4D1P - chains A and B; structure by X-ray diffraction, 1.73 A resolution.

== Chain A (and B) ==
Molecule: Nitric oxide synthase, endothelial
Source organism: Homo sapiens
Notes: EC 1.14.13.39; chain B of this document is another copy of the same molecule, construct and numbering; everything in this record applies to it too
UniProtKB: P29474 (NOS3_HUMAN); residue numbers follow UniProt; this construct covers 41-480
Sequence (440 residues; each row starts with the number of its first residue):
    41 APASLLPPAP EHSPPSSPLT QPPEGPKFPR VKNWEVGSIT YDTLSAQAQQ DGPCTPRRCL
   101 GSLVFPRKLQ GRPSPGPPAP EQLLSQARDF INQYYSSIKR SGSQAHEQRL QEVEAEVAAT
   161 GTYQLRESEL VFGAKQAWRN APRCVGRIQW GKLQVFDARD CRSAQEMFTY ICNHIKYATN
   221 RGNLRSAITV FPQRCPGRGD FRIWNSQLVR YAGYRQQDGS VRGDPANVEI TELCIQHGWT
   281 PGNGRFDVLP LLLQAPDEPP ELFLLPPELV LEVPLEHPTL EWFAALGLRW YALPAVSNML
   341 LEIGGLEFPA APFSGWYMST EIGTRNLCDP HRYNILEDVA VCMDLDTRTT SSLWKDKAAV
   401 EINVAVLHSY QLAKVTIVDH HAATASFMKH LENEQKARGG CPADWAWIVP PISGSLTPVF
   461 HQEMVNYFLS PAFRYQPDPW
Not modelled in the structure: 41-67, 107-118 (chain B: 41-66, 107-118)
Metal / ion sites: Zn2+: Cys-94, Cys-99 (shared with Cys-94(B), Cys-99(B) of chain B); heme Fe near Cys-184 (its only coordinating residue here)
Small-molecule neighbours:
  - tetrahydrobiopterin (H4B), molecule 1: Trp-74, Trp-445, Phe-460, His-461, Gln-462, Glu-463
  - tetrahydrobiopterin (H4B), molecule 2: Ser-102, Val-104, Arg-365, Ala-446, Trp-447
  - heme (HEM): Trp-178, Ala-181, Arg-183, Cys-184, Val-185, Gly-186, Gln-189, Leu-193, Ser-226, Met-339, Phe-353, Ser-354, Gly-355, Trp-356, Met-358, Glu-361, Val-418, Trp-447, Phe-473, Tyr-475
  - Q16 (6-((((3S, 5R)-5-(((6-amino-4-methylpyridin-2-yl)methoxy)methyl)pyrrolidin-3-yl)oxy)methyl)-4-methylpyridin-2-amine): Val-104, Phe-105, Gln-247, Pro-334, Val-336, Phe-353, Ser-354, Gly-355, Trp-356, Tyr-357, Met-358, Glu-361, Trp-447, Tyr-475
Swiss-Prot annotation at these positions:
  - binding site (Zn(2+)): Cys-94, Cys-99
  - binding site ((6R)-L-erythro-5,6,7,8-tetrahydrobiopterin): Ser-102, Arg-365, Ala-446, Trp-447, Phe-460
  - binding site (heme b): Cys-184, Tyr-475
  - binding site (L-arginine): Gln-247, Trp-356, Tyr-357, Glu-361, Asn-366
  - modified residue: Ser-114 (Phosphoserine)
  - natural variant: Glu-298 (D298E: this construct carries the variant), Arg-474 (R474C: Found in a colorectal cancer sample)
  - mutagenesis: Ser-114 (S114A: Reduced nitrite (NO) production)
From the paper describing this entry:
  - binding site for Q16: Glu-361
  - binding site for heme: Tyr-475
  - specificity-determining residues: Val-104, Asn-366 (citing earlier work)

== Chain A / chain B interface ==
Pairs across the interface - 118 pairs, chain A then chain B:
  Pro-69(A) / Leu-100(B)  hydrophobic
  Arg-70(A) / Leu-103(B)
  Trp-74(A) / Val-104(B)
  Trp-74(A) / Phe-105(B)  hydrophobic
  Trp-74(A) / His-371(B)
  Glu-75(A) / Pro-370(B)
  Glu-75(A) / His-371(B)
  Ser-85(A) / Arg-97(B)  hydrogen bond (backbone-side chain)
  Ala-86(A) / Arg-97(B)  hydrogen bond (backbone-side chain)
  Ala-88(A) / Arg-97(B)  hydrogen bond (backbone-side chain)
  Asp-91(A) / Pro-96(B)
  Gly-92(A) / Pro-96(B)  hydrogen bond (backbone-backbone)
  Cys-94(A) / Cys-94(B)  hydrophobic
  Cys-94(A) / Thr-95(B)
  Cys-94(A) / Pro-96(B)
  Cys-94(A) / Cys-99(B)  hydrophobic
  Thr-95(A) / Cys-94(B)
  Pro-96(A) / Asp-91(B)
  Pro-96(A) / Gly-92(B)  hydrogen bond (backbone-backbone)
  Pro-96(A) / Cys-94(B)
  Arg-97(A) / Ala-86(B)  hydrogen bond (side chain-backbone)
  Arg-97(A) / Ala-88(B)  hydrogen bond (side chain-backbone)
  Arg-97(A) / Tyr-467(B)
  Arg-98(A) / Val-465(B)
  Arg-98(A) / Asn-466(B)
  Arg-98(A) / Tyr-467(B)
  Cys-99(A) / Cys-94(B)  hydrophobic
  Cys-99(A) / Cys-99(B)  hydrophobic
  Cys-99(A) / Val-465(B)
  Cys-99(A) / Asn-466(B)  hydrogen bond (backbone-backbone)
  Leu-100(A) / Pro-69(B)  hydrophobic
  Leu-100(A) / Val-465(B)  hydrophobic
  Ser-102(A) / Trp-445(B)
  Ser-102(A) / Glu-463(B)
  Ser-102(A) / Met-464(B)  hydrogen bond (side chain-backbone)
  Leu-103(A) / Arg-70(B)
  Leu-103(A) / Glu-463(B)
  Leu-103(A) / Met-464(B)
  Val-104(A) / Trp-74(B)
  Val-104(A) / Glu-463(B)  hydrogen bond (backbone-side chain)
  Phe-105(A) / Trp-74(B)  hydrophobic
  Thr-364(A) / Ser-455(B)
  Arg-365(A) / Ser-455(B)
  Arg-365(A) / Phe-460(B)
  Arg-365(A) / His-461(B)
  Asp-369(A) / His-461(B)  salt bridge
  Pro-370(A) / Glu-75(B)
  His-371(A) / Trp-74(B)
  His-371(A) / Glu-75(B)
  His-371(A) / His-461(B)
  Thr-390(A) / Asp-419(B)  hydrogen bond
  Thr-390(A) / His-421(B)
  Ser-391(A) / Leu-407(B)
  Ser-391(A) / Gln-411(B)  hydrogen bond
  Ser-391(A) / Asp-419(B)  hydrogen bond (backbone-side chain)
  Leu-393(A) / Val-400(B)
  Leu-393(A) / Asn-403(B)
  Leu-393(A) / Val-404(B)
  Leu-393(A) / Leu-407(B)  hydrophobic
  Leu-393(A) / His-420(B)
  Lys-395(A) / His-421(B)
  Lys-395(A) / Leu-456(B)
  Asp-396(A) / Val-400(B)
  Asp-396(A) / His-420(B)  salt bridge
  Asp-396(A) / His-421(B)  salt bridge
  Asp-396(A) / Ser-453(B)  hydrogen bond
  Asp-396(A) / Leu-456(B)
  Lys-397(A) / Val-400(B)
  Lys-397(A) / Glu-401(B)
  Ala-399(A) / Leu-456(B)  hydrophobic
  Val-400(A) / Lys-397(B)
  Glu-401(A) / Lys-397(B)  salt bridge
  Asn-403(A) / Leu-393(B)
  Val-404(A) / Leu-393(B)
  Leu-407(A) / Ser-391(B)
  Leu-407(A) / Leu-393(B)  hydrophobic
  Gln-411(A) / Ser-391(B)  hydrogen bond
  Asp-419(A) / Thr-390(B)  hydrogen bond
  Asp-419(A) / Ser-391(B)  hydrogen bond (side chain-backbone)
  His-420(A) / Leu-393(B)
  His-420(A) / Asp-396(B)  salt bridge
  His-421(A) / Thr-390(B)
  His-421(A) / Lys-395(B)
  His-421(A) / Asp-396(B)  salt bridge
  Trp-445(A) / Ser-102(B)
  Trp-445(A) / Ala-446(B)  hydrophobic
  Ala-446(A) / Trp-445(B)  hydrophobic
  Pro-451(A) / Ser-453(B)
  Pro-451(A) / Gly-454(B)  hydrogen bond (backbone-backbone)
  Pro-451(A) / Ser-455(B)  hydrogen bond (backbone-backbone)
  Ile-452(A) / Ser-453(B)
  Ser-453(A) / Asp-396(B)  hydrogen bond
  Ser-453(A) / Pro-451(B)
  Ser-453(A) / Ile-452(B)
  Ser-453(A) / Ser-453(B)
  Gly-454(A) / Pro-451(B)  hydrogen bond (backbone-backbone)
  Ser-455(A) / Thr-364(B)
  Ser-455(A) / Arg-365(B)
  Ser-455(A) / Pro-451(B)  hydrogen bond (backbone-backbone)
  Leu-456(A) / Lys-395(B)
  Leu-456(A) / Asp-396(B)
  Leu-456(A) / Ala-399(B)  hydrophobic
  Phe-460(A) / Arg-365(B)
  His-461(A) / Arg-365(B)
  His-461(A) / Asp-369(B)  salt bridge
  His-461(A) / His-371(B)
  Glu-463(A) / Ser-102(B)
  Glu-463(A) / Leu-103(B)
  Glu-463(A) / Val-104(B)  hydrogen bond (side chain-backbone)
  Met-464(A) / Ser-102(B)  hydrogen bond (backbone-side chain)
  Met-464(A) / Leu-103(B)
  Val-465(A) / Arg-98(B)
  Val-465(A) / Cys-99(B)
  Val-465(A) / Leu-100(B)  hydrophobic
  Asn-466(A) / Arg-98(B)
  Asn-466(A) / Cys-99(B)  hydrogen bond (backbone-backbone)
  Tyr-467(A) / Arg-97(B)
  Tyr-467(A) / Arg-98(B)
Other interface residues (no listed pair), chain A (63 interface residues in all): Gln-87, Gln-90, Gly-101, Cys-368, Leu-376, Ser-392, Ala-422
Other interface residues (no listed pair), chain B (63 interface residues in all): Ser-85, Gln-87, Gln-90, Gly-101, Cys-368, Leu-376, Ser-392, Ala-422

== In short ==
The chain A/chain B interface involves 63 residues from each chain; the contacts include 25 hydrogen bonds and
7 salt bridges. Among the polar pairs are Asp-369(A)/His-461(B), Asp-396(A)/His-420(B) and
Asp-396(A)/His-421(B). Chain A binds heme, tetrahydrobiopterin and compound Q16. The paper reports a binding
site for Q16 at Glu-361(A); a binding site for heme at Tyr-475(A).
Both chains are Nitric oxide synthase, endothelial (Homo sapiens). Entry 4D1P (Structure of human endothelial
nitric oxide synthase heme domain IN COMPLEX WITH 6-((((3S, 5R)-5-(((6-AMINO-4-METHYLPYRIDIN-2-YL)METHOXY)
METHYL)PYRROLIDIN-3-YL)OXY) METHYL)-4-METHYLPYRIDIN-2-AMINE) was determined by X-ray diffraction (same
publication as 4D1N and 4D1O).
